PDB entry 4M9B | X-ray diffraction, 1.60 A resolution | chain A

[Chain A]
Protein: Ara h 8 allergen
From: Arachis hypogaea
UniProt: Q6VT83 (Q6VT83_ARAHY); residue numbers follow UniProt; this construct covers 1-157
Sequence (157 residues; each row starts with the number of its first residue):
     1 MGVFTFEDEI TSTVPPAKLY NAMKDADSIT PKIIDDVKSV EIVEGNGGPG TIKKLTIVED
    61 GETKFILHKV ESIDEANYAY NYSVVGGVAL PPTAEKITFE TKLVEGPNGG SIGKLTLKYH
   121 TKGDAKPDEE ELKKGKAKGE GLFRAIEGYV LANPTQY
Unresolved in the structure: 1
Bound ions: Na+: Pro31, Ile34, Asp35, Val37

[Overview]
The Na+ site is built by Pro31, Ile34, Asp35 and Val37.
Chain A is Ara h 8 allergen (Arachis hypogaea); the structure, Crystal structure of Apo Ara h 8, was
determined by X-ray diffraction together with 4M9W, 4MA6 and 4MAP from the same study.
